PDB entry 4Z53 | X-ray diffraction, 3.26 A resolution | chains A and F of the 6 polymer chains in the assembly

[Chain A]
Name: DNA topoisomerase 4 subunit B, DNA topoisomerase 4 subunit A
From: Streptococcus pneumoniae serotype 4 (strain ATCC BAA-334 / TIGR4)
Notes: EC 5.99.1.3
UniProtKB: chimeric construct of Q59961, P72525: residues 404-995 from Q59961 (PARE_STRPN) positions 404-643 (offset varies); residues 1003-1484 from P72525 positions 3-484 (UniProt number = residue number - 1000)
Amino-acid sequence (742 residues; each row starts with the number of its first residue; note: 352 numbers in that range are skipped by the numbering (no residue carries them; nothing is unmodelled there)):
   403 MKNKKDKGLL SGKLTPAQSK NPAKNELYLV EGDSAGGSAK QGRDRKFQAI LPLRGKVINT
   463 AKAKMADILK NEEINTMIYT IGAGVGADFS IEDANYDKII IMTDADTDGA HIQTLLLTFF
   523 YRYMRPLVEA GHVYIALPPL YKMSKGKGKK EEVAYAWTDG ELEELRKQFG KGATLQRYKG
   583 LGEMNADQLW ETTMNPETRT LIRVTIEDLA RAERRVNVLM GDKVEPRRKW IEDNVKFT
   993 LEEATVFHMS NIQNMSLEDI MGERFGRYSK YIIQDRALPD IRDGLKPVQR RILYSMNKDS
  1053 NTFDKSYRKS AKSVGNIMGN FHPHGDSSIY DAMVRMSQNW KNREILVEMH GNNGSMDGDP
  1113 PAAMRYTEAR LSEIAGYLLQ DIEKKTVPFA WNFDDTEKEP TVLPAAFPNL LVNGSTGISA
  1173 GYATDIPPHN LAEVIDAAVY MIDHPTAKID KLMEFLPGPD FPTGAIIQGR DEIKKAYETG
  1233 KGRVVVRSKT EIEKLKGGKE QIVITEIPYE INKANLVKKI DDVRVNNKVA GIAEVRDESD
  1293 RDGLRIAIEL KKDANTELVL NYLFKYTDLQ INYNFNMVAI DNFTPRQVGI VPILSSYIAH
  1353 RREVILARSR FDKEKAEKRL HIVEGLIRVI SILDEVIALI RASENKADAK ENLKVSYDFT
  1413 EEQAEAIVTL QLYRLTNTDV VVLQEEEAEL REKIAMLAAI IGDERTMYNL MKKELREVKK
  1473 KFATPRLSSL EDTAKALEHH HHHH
Not modelled in the structure: 403-414, 545-555, 570-576, 993-1002, 1485-1496
Construct notes: expression tag (403, 1485-1496); engineered mutation Ile-460 (Val in Q59961), Thr-1257 (Ile257 in P72525); linker (996-1002)
Metal / ion sites: Mg2+: Asp-506, Asp-508
Small-molecule neighbours: Trovafloxacin (TR6): Gly-434, Asp-435, Leu-455, Arg-456, Gly-457, Ser-1079
UniProt features mapped onto this chain:
  - binding site (Mg(2+)): Glu-433, Asp-506, Asp-508
  - site: Lys-458 (Interaction with DNA), Asn-461 (Interaction with DNA), His-513 (Interaction with DNA), Arg-629 (Interaction with DNA), Lys-1038 (Interaction with DNA), His-1074 (Interaction with DNA), His-1076 (Interaction with DNA), Arg-1087 (Interaction with DNA), Lys-1093 (Interaction with DNA), Arg-1117 (Transition state stabilizer)
  - active site: Tyr-1118 (O-(5'-phospho-DNA)-tyrosine intermediate)

[Chain F]
Molecule: E-site DNA
Sequence (11 nucleotides; numbered 1 to 11; the number before each row is that of its first residue):
     1 AGTCATTCAT G

[Chain A / chain F interface]
Pairs across the interface (33):
  Lys-458(A) / DT6(F)  sugar contact
  Lys-458(A) / DT7(F)  sugar contact
  Val-459(A) / DT7(F)  sugar contact
  Ile-460(A) / DT6(F)  phosphate contact
  Ile-460(A) / DT7(F)  phosphate contact
  Asn-461(A) / DT7(F)  hydrogen bond to the phosphate
  Asn-461(A) / DC8(F)  hydrogen bond to the phosphate
  Lys-464(A) / DC8(F)  salt bridge to the phosphate
  Lys-464(A) / DA9(F)  salt bridge to the phosphate
  Asn-473(A) / DT6(F)  hydrogen bond to the phosphate
  His-513(A) / DT7(F)  hydrogen bond to the phosphate
  His-513(A) / DC8(F)  salt bridge to the phosphate
  Met-622(A) / DC8(F)  phosphate contact
  Val-626(A) / DA9(F)  sugar contact
  Val-626(A) / DT10(F)  phosphate contact
  Arg-629(A) / DA9(F)  salt bridge to the phosphate
  Arg-630(A) / DT10(F)  salt bridge to the phosphate
  Pro-1113(A) / DG2(F)  phosphate contact
  Arg-1117(A) / DA1(F)  base contact
  Tyr-1118(A) / DA1(F)  covalent bond
  Ile-1170(A) / DC8(F)  base contact
  Ile-1170(A) / DA9(F)  base contact
  Ser-1171(A) / DC8(F)  sugar contact
  Ser-1171(A) / DA9(F)  sugar contact
  Ala-1172(A) / DC8(F)  phosphate contact
  Ala-1172(A) / DA9(F)  phosphate contact
  Gly-1173(A) / DC8(F)  phosphate contact
  Gly-1173(A) / DA9(F)  hydrogen bond to the phosphate
  Tyr-1174(A) / DA9(F)  sugar contact
  Ala-1175(A) / DA9(F)  sugar contact
  Arg-1235(A) / DG11(F)  hydrogen bond to the phosphate
  Asn-1326(A) / DG11(F)  sugar contact
  Asn-1328(A) / DT10(F)  sugar contact
Also at the interface, not in a pair above, chain A (29 interface residues in all): Leu-517, Phe-1017, Pro-1112, Ala-1114, Ala-1115, Lys-1233
Also at the interface, not in a pair above, chain F (10 interface residues in all): DT3, DA5

[Overview]
The interface between chain A and chain F involves 29 residues on one side and 10 on the other; the contacts
include 1 covalent bond, 6 hydrogen bonds and 5 salt bridges. Polar contacts include Asn-461(A)/DT7(F),
Asn-461(A)/DC8(F) and Asn-473(A)/DT6(F). Ligands of chain A: Trovafloxacin.
Here chain A is DNA topoisomerase 4 subunit B, DNA topoisomerase 4 subunit A (Streptococcus pneumoniae
serotype 4 (strain ATCC BAA-334 / TIGR4)) and chain F is E-site DNA. Entry 4Z53 (Quinolone(Trovafloxacin)-DNA
cleavage complex of topoisomerase IV from S. pneumoniae) was determined by X-ray diffraction.
